PDB entry 7XTG | electron microscopy, 2.20 A resolution | chains A and B of the 12 polymer chains in the assembly

# Chain A
Name: Bacteriocin curvacin-A
Source organism: Pediococcus acidilactici
Reference sequence: P0A311 (SAKA_LATCU); residues 1-41 here correspond to UniProt positions 19-59 (UniProt number = residue number + 18)
Chain sequence (42 residues; row label = number of the first residue in the row; numbering starts at 0):
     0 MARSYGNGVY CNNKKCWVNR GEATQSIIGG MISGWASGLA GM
Cystine bridges: Cys10-Cys15
Construct notes: initiating methionine (0)

# Chain B
Name: Sakacin-A immunity factor
Source organism: Latilactobacillus sakei
Reference sequence: Q48864 (SAIA_LATSK); residue numbers follow UniProt; this construct covers 3-90
Chain sequence (88 residues; each row starts with the number of its first residue):
     3 ADYKKINSIL TYTSTALKNP KIIKDKDLVV LLTIIQEEAK QNRIFYDYKR KFRPAVTRFT
    63 IDNNFEIPDC LVKLLSAVET PKAWSGFS

# How chain A and chain B interact
Pairs across the interface (8; chain A residue first):
  Asn6(A) - Ser90(B)  hydrogen bond
  Ser25(A) - Ser90(B)
  Ser32(A) - Phe89(B)
  Gly33(A) - Phe89(B)
  Ser36(A) - Phe89(B)
  Gly40(A) - Pro56(B)
  Met41(A) - Pro56(B)
  Met41(A) - Arg60(B)  hydrogen bond (backbone-side chain)
Also at the interface, not in a pair above, chain A (8 interface residues in all): Gly29

# In short
8 residues of chain A and 4 residues of chain B are in contact, with 2 hydrogen bonds. Among the polar pairs
are Asn6(A)-Ser90(B) and Met41(A)-Arg60(B).
Here chain A is Bacteriocin curvacin-A (Pediococcus acidilactici) and chain B is Sakacin-A immunity factor
(Latilactobacillus sakei). Entry 7XTG (Cryo-EM structure of Listeria monocytogenes man-PTS complexed with
pediocin PA-1) was determined by electron microscopy, deposited together with 7XNO.
